6YVH - chains B and I of the 12 polymer chains in the assembly; structure by X-ray diffraction, 3.19 A resolution.

# Chain B
Name: Pre-mRNA-splicing factor CWC22 homolog
Organism: Homo sapiens
UniProtKB: Q9HCG8 (CWC22_HUMAN); numbering as in UniProt (aligned over 119-406)
Sequence (291 residues; each row starts with the number of its first residue):
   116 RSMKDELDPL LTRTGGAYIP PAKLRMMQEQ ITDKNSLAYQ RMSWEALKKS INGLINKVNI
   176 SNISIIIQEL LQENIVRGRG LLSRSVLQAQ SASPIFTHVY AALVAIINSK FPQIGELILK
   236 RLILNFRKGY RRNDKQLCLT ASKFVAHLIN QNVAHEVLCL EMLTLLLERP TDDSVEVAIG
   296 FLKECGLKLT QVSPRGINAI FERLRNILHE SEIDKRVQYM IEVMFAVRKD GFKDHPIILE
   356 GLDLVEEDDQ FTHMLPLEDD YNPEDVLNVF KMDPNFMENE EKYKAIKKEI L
Disordered / not traced: 116-129, 146-148
Construct notes: expression tag (116-118)
UniProt features mapped onto this chain:
  - mutagenesis: G168 (G168Y: No effect on EIF4A3 incorporation into EJCs), N171 to N174 (Loss of EIF4A3-binding), N171 to K172 (Loss of EIF4A3-binding), R331 (R331A: Decreased EIF4A3-binding; when associated with A-334), Y334 (Y334A: Decreased EIF4A3-binding; when associated with A-331)

# Chain I
Name: Spliceosome-associated protein CWC27 homolog
Organism: Homo sapiens
UniProtKB: Q6UX04 (CWC27_HUMAN); residues 378-431 here = UniProt positions 378-431
Sequence (57 residues; row label = number of the first residue in the row):
   375 RSMGTSREDQ TLALLNQFKS KLTQAIAETP ENDIPETEVE DDEGWMSHVL QFEDKSR
Disordered / not traced: 375-377, 427-431
Construct notes: expression tag (375-377)

# Interface between chain B and chain I
Contacting residue pairs (12; chain B residue first):
  S224(B) - Q384(I)  hydrogen bond (backbone-side chain)
  K225(B) - A387(I)
  P227(B) - Q384(I)
  P227(B) - L388(I)  hydrophobic
  Q228(B) - A387(I)
  Q228(B) - Q391(I)
  D363(B) - S380(I)
  D364(B) - S380(I)  hydrogen bond
  D364(B) - Q384(I)  hydrogen bond (backbone-side chain)
  Q365(B) - Q384(I)
  F366(B) - Q384(I)
  I401(B) - N390(I)
Interface residues without a listed pair, chain B (12 interface residues in all): R194, F226, E379
Interface residues without a listed pair, chain I (7 interface residues in all): K395

# Overview
12 residues of chain B and 7 residues of chain I are in contact; the contacts include 3 hydrogen bonds. Among
the polar pairs are S224(B)-Q384(I), D364(B)-S380(I) and D364(B)-Q384(I). Curated annotation (UniProt) lists 7
mutagenesis sites on chain B.
Chain B is Pre-mRNA-splicing factor CWC22 homolog and chain I is Spliceosome-associated protein CWC27 homolog,
both from Homo sapiens; the structure, CWC22-CWC27-EIF4A3 Complex, was determined by X-ray diffraction.
